Entry 2XAW (X-ray diffraction, 3.10 A resolution); this record covers chains C and F.

Chain C:
Protein: Ribonucleoside-diphosphate reductase 1 subunit alpha
Organism: Escherichia coli
Notes: EC 1.17.4.1
Reference sequence: P00452 (RIR1_ECOLI); numbering as in UniProt (aligned over 1-761)
Amino-acid sequence (761 residues; each row starts with the number of its first residue):
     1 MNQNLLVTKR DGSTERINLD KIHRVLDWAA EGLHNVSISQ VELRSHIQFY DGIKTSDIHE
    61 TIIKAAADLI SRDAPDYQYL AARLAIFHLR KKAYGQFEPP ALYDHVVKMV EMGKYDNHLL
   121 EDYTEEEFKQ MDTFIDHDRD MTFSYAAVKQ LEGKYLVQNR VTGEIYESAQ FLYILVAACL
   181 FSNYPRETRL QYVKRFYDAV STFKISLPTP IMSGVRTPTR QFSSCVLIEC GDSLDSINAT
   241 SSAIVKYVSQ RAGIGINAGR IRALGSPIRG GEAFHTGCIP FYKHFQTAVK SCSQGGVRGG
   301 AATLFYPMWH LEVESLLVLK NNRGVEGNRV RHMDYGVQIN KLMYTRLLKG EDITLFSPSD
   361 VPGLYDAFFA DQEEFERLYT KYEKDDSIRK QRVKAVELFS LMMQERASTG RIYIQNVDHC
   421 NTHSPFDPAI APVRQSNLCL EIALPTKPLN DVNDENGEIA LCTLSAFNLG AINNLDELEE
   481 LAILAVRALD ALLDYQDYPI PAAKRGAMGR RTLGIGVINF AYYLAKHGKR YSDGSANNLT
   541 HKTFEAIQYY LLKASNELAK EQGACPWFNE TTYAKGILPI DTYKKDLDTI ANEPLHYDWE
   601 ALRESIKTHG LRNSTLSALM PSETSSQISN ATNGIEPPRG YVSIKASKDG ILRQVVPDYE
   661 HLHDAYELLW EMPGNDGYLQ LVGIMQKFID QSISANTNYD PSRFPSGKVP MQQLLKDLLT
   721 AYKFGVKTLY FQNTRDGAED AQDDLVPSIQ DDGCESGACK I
Not modelled in the structure: 1-3, 268-274, 738-761
Cystine bridges: Cys225-Cys462
Modified positions: Tyr730 (meta-nitro-tyrosine; NIY)
Construct notes: engineered mutation Phe731 (Tyr in P00452)
Curated features (UniProtKB/Swiss-Prot):
  - active site: Asn437 (Proton acceptor), Cys439 (Cysteine radical intermediate), Glu441 (Proton acceptor)
  - binding site (ATP): Lys9, Glu15 to Lys21, Thr55, Lys91
  - binding site (GDP): Thr209, Asn437, Glu441, Glu623 to Ser625
  - binding site (dTTP): Asp232 to Leu234, Arg262, Arg269
  - site: Cys225 (Important for hydrogen atom transfer), Cys462 (Important for hydrogen atom transfer), Cys754 (Interacts with thioredoxin/glutaredoxin), Cys759 (Interacts with thioredoxin/glutaredoxin)
  - modified residue: Lys283 (N6-acetyllysine)
  - natural variant: Met1 to Asn2 (deletion: In 15% of the chains), Met1 (deletion: In 30% of the chains)
  - mutagenesis: Glu441 (E441A/Q: Loss of activity; E441D: Decrease in activity)
Reported in the primary citation:
  - catalytic residues: Cys439 (citing earlier work)

Chain F:
Protein: Ribonucleoside-diphosphate reductase 1 subunit beta
Notes: EC 1.17.4.1; fragment: ribonucleotide reductase r2-peptide, residues 357-376
Reference sequence: P69924 (RIR2_ECOLI); residues 356-375 here correspond to UniProt positions 357-376 (UniProt number = residue number + 1)
Amino-acid sequence (20 residues; numbered 356 to 375; the number before each row is that of its first residue):
   356 YLVGQIDSEV DTDDLSNFQL
Not modelled in the structure: 356-363

Interface between chain C and chain F:
Residue-residue contacts (25):
  Tyr344(C) with Leu375(F), hydrophobic
  Thr345(C) with Leu375(F)
  Leu347(C) with Thr367(F)
  Leu348(C) with Thr367(F); Ser371(F); Phe373(F); Leu375(F), hydrophobic
  Gly350(C) with Thr367(F)
  Val396(C) with Val365(F), hydrophobic; Thr367(F)
  Lys584(C) with Leu375(F), hydrogen bond (side chain-backbone)
  Asp586(C) with Leu375(F)
  Met711(C) with Val365(F), hydrophobic
  Gln712(C) with Val365(F); Asp366(F), hydrogen bond (side chain-backbone); Asp369(F), hydrogen bond; Leu370(F)
  Leu715(C) with Val365(F), hydrophobic
  Leu719(C) with Phe373(F), hydrophobic; Leu375(F), hydrophobic
  Thr720(C) with Phe373(F)
  Tyr722(C) with Leu375(F), hydrophobic
  Lys723(C) with Phe373(F); Gln374(F), hydrogen bond (side chain-backbone); Leu375(F)
Other interface residues (no listed pair), chain C (16 interface residues in all): Lys341
Other interface residues (no listed pair), chain F (10 interface residues in all): Glu364

In short:
16 residues of chain C and 10 residues of chain F are in contact; the contacts include 4 hydrogen bonds. Among
the polar pairs are Lys584(C)-Leu375(F), Gln712(C)-Asp366(F) and Gln712(C)-Asp369(F). UniProt lists 3
active-site residues, 10 ATP-binding residues, 6 GDP-binding residues and 5 dTTP-binding residues on chain C.
The paper reports the catalytic residue Cys439(C).
Here chain C is Ribonucleoside-diphosphate reductase 1 subunit alpha (Escherichia coli) and chain F is
Ribonucleoside-diphosphate reductase 1 subunit beta. Entry 2XAW (Ribonucleotide reductase Y730NO2Y and Y731F
modified R1 subunit of E. coli) was determined by X-ray diffraction, deposited together with 2X0X, 2XAK, 2XAP,
2XAV, 2XAY and 2XAZ.
